Entry 7LSX (electron microscopy, 3.61 A resolution); this record covers chains O and P of the 13 polymer chains in the assembly.

# Chain O
Protein: Proteasome chaperone 1
Source organism: Saccharomyces cerevisiae (strain ATCC 204508 / S288c)
UniProtKB: Q05778 (POC1_YEAST); residue numbers follow UniProt; this construct covers 1-276
Amino-acid sequence (276 residues; each row starts with the number of its first residue):
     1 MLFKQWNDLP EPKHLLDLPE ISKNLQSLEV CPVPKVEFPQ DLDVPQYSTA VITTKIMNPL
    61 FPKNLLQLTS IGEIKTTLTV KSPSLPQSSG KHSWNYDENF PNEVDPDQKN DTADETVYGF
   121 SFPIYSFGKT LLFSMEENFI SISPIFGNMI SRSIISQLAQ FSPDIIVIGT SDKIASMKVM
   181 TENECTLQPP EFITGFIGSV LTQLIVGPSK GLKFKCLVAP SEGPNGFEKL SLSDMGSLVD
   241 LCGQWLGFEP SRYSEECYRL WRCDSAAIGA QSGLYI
Disordered / not traced: 81-116

# Chain P
Protein: Proteasome assembly chaperone 2
Source organism: Saccharomyces cerevisiae (strain ATCC 204508 / S288c)
UniProtKB: P36040 (POC2_YEAST); residue numbers follow UniProt; this construct covers 1-267
Amino-acid sequence (267 residues; each row starts with the number of its first residue):
     1 MSCLVLPLVS VGNIPQLSID WLLNSQANEW EYLEALDSKY LVEFVGPLDR PEDGSDSLYK
    61 DADMKYSSAL EVFYNKKRGL FAIQQRTPLV SVNYLNNFIV EIILPFLSKY NISEICIWDS
   121 LYAMEDENGV IVRPQEVYSL GEFYFDDEAE LLSNLHLNDQ ESMVNNWLHF TPTSFQDKIS
   181 VDQPIFKILF QILNASQRPK ALRSIKYCSC LANEGDNSLD SQQFLQWIIS QKVIKNAPPI
   241 VKFVRPISWQ GAYGMADARD KFVDLYN
Disordered / not traced: 1, 194-201, 263-267

# How chain O and chain P interact
Residue-residue contacts (66; chain O residue first):
  Leu9(O) with Met124(P), hydrophobic
  Pro12(O) with Glu214(P)
  Lys13(O) with Glu214(P), hydrogen bond (backbone-side chain)
  His14(O) with Ser10(P); Val11(P); Glu214(P)
  Leu16(O) with Pro88(P), hydrophobic
  Leu18(O) with Val42(P), hydrophobic; Val90(P)
  Ile21(O) with Asn93(P); Tyr94(P), hydrophobic
  Ser22(O) with Asn93(P), hydrogen bond (backbone-side chain)
  Asn24(O) with Asn93(P)
  Gln26(O) with Phe186(P)
  Ser27(O) with Asn96(P), hydrogen bond (backbone-side chain); Phe186(P)
  Leu28(O) with Asn96(P); Leu189(P), hydrophobic
  Glu29(O) with Asn96(P), hydrogen bond (backbone-side chain)
  Val30(O) with Asn97(P)
  Cys31(O) with Asn93(P); Tyr94(P), hydrophobic; Asn97(P), hydrogen bond (backbone-side chain)
  Pro32(O) with Tyr94(P), hydrogen bond (backbone-side chain)
  Val33(O) with Tyr40(P); Asn97(P)
  Pro34(O) with Tyr94(P)
  Leu78(O) with Tyr94(P)
  Ile145(O) with Lys39(P); Val90(P); Tyr94(P), hydrophobic
  Asn148(O) with Ser38(P); Lys39(P); Glu43(P)
  Met149(O) with Lys39(P)
  Arg152(O) with Asp37(P), salt bridge; Lys39(P)
  Met180(O) with Tyr66(P), hydrophobic
  Thr181(O) with Tyr66(P), hydrogen bond (backbone-side chain)
  Glu182(O) with Lys65(P)
  Asn183(O) with Lys65(P)
  Glu184(O) with Tyr66(P), hydrogen bond (backbone-side chain)
  Cys185(O) with Lys65(P); Tyr66(P), hydrophobic
  Leu187(O) with Pro47(P)
  Gln188(O) with Pro47(P)
  Pro189(O) with Pro47(P), hydrophobic; Ile247(P), hydrophobic; Ser248(P)
  Pro190(O) with Ser248(P); Gly251(P)
  Glu191(O) with Pro47(P)
  Phe192(O) with Phe44(P), hydrophobic; Val45(P)
  Ile193(O) with Phe44(P); Val45(P), hydrogen bond (backbone-backbone)
  Thr194(O) with Glu43(P)
  Gly198(O) with Glu43(P); Val45(P)
  Ser199(O) with Glu43(P)
  Leu201(O) with Val45(P), hydrophobic
  Thr202(O) with Ser38(P); Glu43(P), hydrogen bond; Phe44(P), hydrogen bond (side chain-backbone); Val45(P)
  Ile205(O) with Tyr66(P), hydrophobic
Also at the interface, not in a pair above, chain O (50 interface residues in all): Pro19, Glu20, Leu25, Ser143, Pro144, Gly195, Val206, Phe214
Also at the interface, not in a pair above, chain P (39 interface residues in all): Val9, Asn13, Ala35, Gly46, Leu48, Ser68, Ser91, Val92, Val100, Tyr122, Val181, Phe190, Met255

# Summary
50 residues of chain O face 39 of chain P across their interface, with 11 hydrogen bonds and 1 salt bridge.
Polar contacts include Arg152(O)-Asp37(P), Lys13(O)-Glu214(P) and Ser22(O)-Asn93(P).
Here chain O is Proteasome chaperone 1 and chain P is Proteasome assembly chaperone 2, both from Saccharomyces
cerevisiae (strain ATCC 204508 / S288c). Entry 7LSX (Cryo-EM structure of 13S proteasome core particle
assembly intermediate purified from Pre3-1 proteasome mutant (G34D)) was determined by electron microscopy,
deposited together with 7LS5 and 7LS6.
